2JA5 - chains B and P of the 14 polymer chains in the assembly; structure by X-ray diffraction, 3.80 A resolution.

# Chain B
Protein: DNA-directed RNA polymerase II subunit RPB2
From: Saccharomyces cerevisiae
Notes: EC 2.7.7.6
Reference sequence: P08518 (RPB2_YEAST); residue numbers follow UniProt; this construct covers 1-1224
Sequence (1224 residues; row label = number of the first residue in the row):
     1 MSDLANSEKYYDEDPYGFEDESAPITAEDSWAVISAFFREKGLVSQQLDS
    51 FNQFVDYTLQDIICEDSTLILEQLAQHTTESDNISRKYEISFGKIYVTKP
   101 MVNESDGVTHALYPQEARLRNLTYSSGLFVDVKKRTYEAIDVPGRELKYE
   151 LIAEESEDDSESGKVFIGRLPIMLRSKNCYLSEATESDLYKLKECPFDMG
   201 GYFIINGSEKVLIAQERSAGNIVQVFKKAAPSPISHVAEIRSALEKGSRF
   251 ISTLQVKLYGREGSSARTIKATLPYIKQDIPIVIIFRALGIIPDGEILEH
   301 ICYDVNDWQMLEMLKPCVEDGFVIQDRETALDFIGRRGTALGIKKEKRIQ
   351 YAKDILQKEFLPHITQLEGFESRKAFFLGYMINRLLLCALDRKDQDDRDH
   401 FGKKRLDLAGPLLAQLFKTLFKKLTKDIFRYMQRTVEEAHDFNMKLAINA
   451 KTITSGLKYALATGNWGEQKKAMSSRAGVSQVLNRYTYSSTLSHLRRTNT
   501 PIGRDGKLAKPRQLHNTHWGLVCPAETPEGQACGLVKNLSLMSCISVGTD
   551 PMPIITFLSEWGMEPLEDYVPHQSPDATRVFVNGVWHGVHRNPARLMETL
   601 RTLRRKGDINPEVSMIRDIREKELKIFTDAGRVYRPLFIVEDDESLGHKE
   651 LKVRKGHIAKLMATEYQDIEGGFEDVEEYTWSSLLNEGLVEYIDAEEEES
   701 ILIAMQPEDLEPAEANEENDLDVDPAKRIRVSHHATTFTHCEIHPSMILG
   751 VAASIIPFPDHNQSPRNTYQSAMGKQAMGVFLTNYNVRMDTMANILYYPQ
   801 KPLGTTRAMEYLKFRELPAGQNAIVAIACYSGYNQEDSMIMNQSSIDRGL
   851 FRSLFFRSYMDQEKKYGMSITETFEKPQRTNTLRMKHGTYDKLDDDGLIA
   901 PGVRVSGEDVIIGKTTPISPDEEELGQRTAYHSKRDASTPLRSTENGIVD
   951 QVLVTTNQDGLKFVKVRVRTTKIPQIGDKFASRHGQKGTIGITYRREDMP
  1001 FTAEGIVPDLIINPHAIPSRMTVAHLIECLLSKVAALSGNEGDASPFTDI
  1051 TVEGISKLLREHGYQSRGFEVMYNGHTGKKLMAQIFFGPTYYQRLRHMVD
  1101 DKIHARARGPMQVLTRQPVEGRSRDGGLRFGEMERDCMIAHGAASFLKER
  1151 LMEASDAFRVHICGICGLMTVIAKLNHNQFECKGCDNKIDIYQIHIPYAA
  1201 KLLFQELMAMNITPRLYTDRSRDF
Unresolved in the structure: 1-17, 71-89, 134-163, 438-445, 503-509, 669-677, 716-721, 920-932
Metal / ion sites: Zn2+: Cys-1163, Cys-1166, Cys-1182, Cys-1185

# Chain P
Molecule: 11-nt RNA strand
Sequence (11 nucleotides; each row starts with the number of its first residue; numbering starts at 0):
     0 UUCGACCAGGA
Unresolved in the structure: 0
Metal / ion sites: Mg2+: A10 (shared with 3 residues of chain A)

# Chain B / chain P interface
Contacting residue pairs - 11 pairs, chain B then chain P:
  Gln-481(B) / C6(P)  phosphate contact
  Gln-481(B) / A7(P)  phosphate contact
  Gln-531(B) / G8(P)  phosphate contact
  Gln-776(B) / G8(P)  hydrogen bond to the phosphate
  Gln-776(B) / G9(P)  hydrogen bond to the phosphate
  Lys-979(B) / G9(P)  hydrogen bond to the phosphate
  Lys-979(B) / A10(P)  salt bridge to the phosphate
  Lys-987(B) / A10(P)  salt bridge to the phosphate
  His-1097(B) / G8(P)  sugar contact
  His-1097(B) / G9(P)  sugar contact
  Gln-1112(B) / C2(P)  phosphate contact
Other interface residues (no listed pair), chain B (12 interface residues in all): Ala-477, Gly-478, Arg-1096, Lys-1102, Arg-1124
Other interface residues (no listed pair), chain P (7 interface residues in all): C5

# Overview
The interface between chain B and chain P involves 12 residues on one side and 7 on the other, with 3 hydrogen
bonds and 2 salt bridges. Polar contacts include Gln-776(B)/G8(P), Gln-776(B)/G9(P) and Lys-979(B)/G9(P). The
Zn2+ site is built by Cys-1163(B), Cys-1166(B), Cys-1182(B) and Cys-1185(B).
Chain B is DNA-directed RNA polymerase II subunit RPB2 (Saccharomyces cerevisiae) and chain P is an 11-nt RNA
strand; the structure, CPD lesion containing RNA Polymerase II elongation complex A, was determined by X-ray
diffraction, deposited together with 2JA6, 2JA7 and 2JA8.
